Entry 1DNU (X-ray diffraction, 1.85 A resolution); this record covers chains A and B of the 4 polymer chains in the assembly.

Chain A (and B):
Protein: Myeloperoxidase
Source organism: Homo sapiens
Notes: EC 1.11.1.7; fragment: myeloperoxidase light chain containing residues 1 to 104; chain B of this document is another copy of the same molecule, construct and numbering; everything in this record applies to it too
UniProt: P05164 (PERM_HUMAN); residues 1-104 here correspond to UniProt positions 167-270 (UniProt number = residue number + 166)
Chain sequence (104 residues; numbered 1 to 104; the number before each row is that of its first residue):
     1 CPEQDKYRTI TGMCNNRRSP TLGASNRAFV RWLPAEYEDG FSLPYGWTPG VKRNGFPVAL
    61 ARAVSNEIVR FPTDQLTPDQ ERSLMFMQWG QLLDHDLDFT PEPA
Disulfides: Cys1-Cys14
Ion coordination: Ca2+: Asp96 (shared with 4 residues of chain C)
Residues lining bound ligands: heme (HEM): Met87, Gly90, Gln91, Asp94, Asp98, Phe99, Thr100

Interface between chain A and chain B:
Contacting residue pairs (15):
  Arg18(A) with Glu36(B), salt bridge; Asn54(B)
  Ser19(A) with Pro34(B); Ala35(B), hydrogen bond (side chain-backbone)
  Pro20(A) with Gly40(B)
  Thr21(A) with Gly40(B)
  Leu22(A) with Pro34(B), hydrophobic
  Arg27(A) with Phe41(B)
  Pro34(A) with Ser19(B); Leu22(B), hydrophobic
  Ala35(A) with Ser19(B), hydrogen bond (backbone-side chain)
  Glu36(A) with Arg18(B), salt bridge
  Gly40(A) with Pro20(B); Thr21(B)
  Phe41(A) with Arg27(B)
Other interface residues (no listed pair), chain A (13 interface residues in all): Asp39, Asn54
Other interface residues (no listed pair), chain B (15 interface residues in all): Met13, Asp39, Tyr45

Overview:
The interface between chain A and chain B involves 13 residues on one side and 15 on the other; the contacts
include 2 hydrogen bonds and 2 salt bridges. Polar contacts include Arg18(A)-Glu36(B) and Ser19(A)-Ala35(B).
Ligands of chain A: heme.
Chain A and chain B are both Myeloperoxidase (Homo sapiens); the structure, Structural analyses of human
myeloperoxidase-thiocyanate complex, was determined by X-ray diffraction together with 1DNW, 1D5L and 1D7W
from the same study.
